PDB entry 4I3S | X-ray diffraction, 2.85 A resolution | chains G and H of the 3 polymer chains in the assembly

[Chain G]
Protein: Outer domain of HIV-1 gp120 (KER2018 OD4.2.2)
Source organism: Human Immunodeficiency Virus
Chain sequence (190 residues; each row starts with the number of its first residue; note: 41 numbers in that range are skipped by the numbering (no residue carries them; nothing is unmodelled there)):
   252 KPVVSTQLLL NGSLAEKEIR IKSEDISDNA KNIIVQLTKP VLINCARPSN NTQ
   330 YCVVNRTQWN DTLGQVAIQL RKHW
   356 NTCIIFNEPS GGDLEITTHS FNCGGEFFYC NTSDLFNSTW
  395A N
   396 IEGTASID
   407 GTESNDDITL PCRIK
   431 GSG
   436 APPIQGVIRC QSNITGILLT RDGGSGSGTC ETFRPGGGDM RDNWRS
Unresolved in the structure: 407-412, 478-481
Disulfides: Cys-296/Cys-331, Cys-358/Cys-465, Cys-378/Cys-445, Cys-385/Cys-418

[Chain H]
Protein: Heavy chain of VRC-PG04 Fab
Source organism: Homo sapiens
Notes: antibody fragment or engineered binder
Chain sequence (228 residues; numbered 1 to 216 plus 12 insertion-coded residues; the number before each row is that of its first residue; a row labelled like 52A-52B holds insertion residues (52A, then the next letters in order)):
     1 QVQLVQSGSG VKKPGASVRV SCWTSEDIFE RTELI
   35A H
    36 WVRQAPGQGL EWIGWVK
52A-52B TV
    53 TGAVNFGSPD FRQRVSLTRD RDLFTAHMDI
82A-82C RGL
    83 TQGDTATYFC ARQKFYTG
100A-100F GQGWYF
   101 DLWGRGTLIV VSSASTKGPS VFPLAPSSKS TSGGTAALGC LVKDYFPEPV TVSWNSGALT
   161 SGVHTFPAVL QSSGLYSLSS VVTVPSSSLG TQTYICNVNH KPSNTKVDKK VEPKSC
Unresolved in the structure: 128-132, 216
Disulfides: Cys-22/Cys-92, Cys-140/Cys-196

[How chain G and chain H interact]
Contacting residue pairs (40):
  Lys-252(G) / Val-52B(H)
  Lys-252(G) / Arg-73(H)
  Glu-275(G) / Thr-99(H)  hydrogen bond
  Glu-275(G) / Gly-100(H)  hydrogen bond (side chain-backbone)
  Asp-276(G) / Gly-100A(H)
  Asp-279(G) / Tyr-98(H)  hydrogen bond
  Asp-279(G) / Trp-100D(H)  hydrogen bond
  Asn-280(G) / Trp-50(H)  hydrogen bond
  Asn-280(G) / Asn-57(H)  hydrogen bond
  Asn-280(G) / Trp-100D(H)
  Ala-281(G) / Leu-34(H)  hydrophobic
  Ala-281(G) / Trp-50(H)
  Ala-281(G) / Lys-52(H)  hydrogen bond (backbone-side chain)
  Ala-281(G) / Tyr-98(H)
  Ala-281(G) / Trp-100D(H)
  Lys-282(G) / Glu-33(H)  salt bridge
  Lys-282(G) / Tyr-98(H)  hydrogen bond (side chain-backbone)
  Ser-365(G) / Arg-64(H)  hydrogen bond
  Gly-366(G) / Val-56(H)
  Gly-367(G) / Thr-53(H)
  Gly-367(G) / Gly-54(H)
  Gly-367(G) / Ala-55(H)
  Asp-368(G) / Val-52B(H)
  Asp-368(G) / Thr-53(H)  hydrogen bond (backbone-backbone)
  Asp-368(G) / Arg-71(H)  salt bridge
  Ile-371(G) / Thr-53(H)
  Ile-371(G) / Ala-55(H)  hydrophobic
  Arg-456(G) / Asn-57(H)  hydrogen bond (backbone-side chain)
  Asp-457(G) / Asn-57(H)
  Asp-457(G) / Arg-64(H)  salt bridge
  Gly-458(G) / Asn-57(H)  hydrogen bond (backbone-side chain)
  Gly-458(G) / Phe-58(H)
  Gly-458(G) / Gly-59(H)
  Gly-459(G) / Gly-59(H)
  Ser-462(G) / Pro-61(H)
  Arg-469(G) / Arg-64(H)
  Gly-472(G) / Lys-52(H)
  Gly-472(G) / Thr-53(H)
  Gly-472(G) / Ala-55(H)
  Gly-473(G) / Lys-52(H)
Also at the interface, not in a pair above, chain G (22 interface residues in all): Ser-460, Gly-461
Also at the interface, not in a pair above, chain H (23 interface residues in all): Trp-47, Ser-60

[Summary]
22 residues of chain G and 23 residues of chain H are in contact; the contacts include 12 hydrogen bonds and 3
salt bridges. Among the polar pairs are Lys-282(G)/Glu-33(H), Asp-368(G)/Arg-71(H) and Asp-457(G)/Arg-64(H).
Here chain G is Outer domain of HIV-1 gp120 (KER2018 OD4.2.2) (Human Immunodeficiency Virus) and chain H is
Heavy chain of VRC-PG04 Fab (Homo sapiens). Entry 4I3S (Crystal structure of the outer domain of HIV-1 gp120
in complex with VRC-PG04 space group P21) was determined by X-ray diffraction, deposited together with 4I3R.
